PDB entry 2V2F | X-ray diffraction, 1.90 A resolution | chains A and F

[Chain A]
Protein: Penicillin binding protein 1A
Source organism: Streptococcus pneumoniae
Notes: EC 2.4.1.129; fragment: glycosyltrasferase domain, residues 47-70
UniProtKB: Q9RET4 (Q9RET4_STRPN); residue numbers follow UniProt; this construct covers 47-70
Amino-acid sequence (24 residues; row label = number of the first residue in the row):
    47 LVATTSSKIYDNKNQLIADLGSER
Unresolved in the structure: 47-51, 68-70

[Chain F]
Protein: Penicillin binding protein 1A
Source organism: Streptococcus pneumoniae
Notes: EC 3.4.16.4; fragment: transpeptidase domain, glycosyltrasferase domain, residues 264-653
UniProtKB: Q9RET4 (Q9RET4_STRPN); numbering as in UniProt (aligned over 264-653)
Amino-acid sequence (390 residues; each row starts with the number of its first residue):
   264 SASNYPAYMDNYLKEVINQVEQETGYNLLTTGMDVYTNVDQEAQKHLWDI
   314 YNSDQYVSYPDDDLQVASTVVDVSNGKVIAQLGARHQASNVSFGTNQAVE
   364 TNRDWGSAMKPITDYAPAIEYGVYDSTATMVNDIPYNYPGTSTPVYNWDR
   414 AYFGNITLQYALQQSRNVTAVETLNKVGLDRAKTFLNGLGIDYPSMHYAN
   464 AISSNTTESNKQYGASSEKMAAAYAAFANGGIYHKPMYINKVVFSDGSKK
   514 EFSDVGTRAMKETTAYMMTEMMKTVLAYGTGRGAYLPWLAQAGKTGTSNY
   564 TDDEIEKHIKNTGYVAPDEMFVGYTRKYSMAVWTGYSNRLTPIVGDGFLV
   614 AAKVYRSMITYLSEGSNPEDWNIPEGLYRNGEFVFKNGAR
Unresolved in the structure: 264-267, 350-354, 566-576, 630, 652-653
Bound ions: barium ion: Thr364, Ser472, Asn473, Tyr476
Reported in the primary citation:
  - mutagenesis - A371T: decreased growth
  - mutagenesis - A371T/N574T/T575S/G576Q/Y577F: increased catalytic activity
  - conformationally variable residues (loop rearrangement, order/disorder transition): Gln350 to Val354, Val408 to Phe416

[Chain A / chain F interface]
Contacting residue pairs - 32 pairs, chain A then chain F:
  Ser52(A) - Gly295(F)
  Ser52(A) - Met296(F)
  Ser53(A) - Leu291(F)  hydrogen bond (side chain-backbone)
  Ser53(A) - Thr294(F)  hydrogen bond (side chain-backbone)
  Ser53(A) - Gly295(F)
  Ser53(A) - Met296(F)  hydrogen bond (side chain-backbone)
  Lys54(A) - Met296(F)
  Lys54(A) - Asp297(F)
  Lys54(A) - Val298(F)  hydrogen bond (backbone-backbone)
  Ile55(A) - Leu276(F)  hydrophobic
  Ile55(A) - Leu291(F)  hydrophobic
  Ile55(A) - Val298(F)
  Ile55(A) - Thr300(F)
  Tyr56(A) - Val298(F)  hydrogen bond (backbone-backbone)
  Tyr56(A) - Tyr299(F)  hydrophobic
  Tyr56(A) - Thr300(F)  hydrogen bond (backbone-backbone)
  Asp57(A) - Thr300(F)
  Asp57(A) - Val302(F)
  Asp57(A) - Gln304(F)  hydrogen bond
  Asn58(A) - Thr300(F)  hydrogen bond (backbone-backbone)
  Asn58(A) - Asn301(F)
  Asn58(A) - Val302(F)  hydrogen bond (backbone-backbone)
  Asn58(A) - Asp303(F)
  Asn60(A) - Tyr299(F)
  Ile63(A) - Tyr268(F)
  Ile63(A) - Pro269(F)
  Ile63(A) - Val302(F)  hydrophobic
  Ile63(A) - Gln304(F)
  Ala64(A) - Tyr268(F)  hydrophobic
  Leu66(A) - Tyr268(F)  hydrophobic
  Leu66(A) - Leu291(F)  hydrophobic
  Leu66(A) - Leu292(F)  hydrophobic
Interface residues without a listed pair, chain A (12 interface residues in all): Gly67
Interface residues without a listed pair, chain F (19 interface residues in all): Met272, Ile280, Phe356

[Overview]
The interface between chain A and chain F involves 12 residues on one side and 19 on the other, with 9
hydrogen bonds. Among the polar pairs are Ser53(A)-Leu291(F), Ser53(A)-Thr294(F) and Ser53(A)-Met296(F). The
paper reports that A371T of chain F reduces growth; conformational variability at Gln350(F) and Val408(F).
Here chain A is Penicillin binding protein 1A and chain F is Penicillin binding protein 1A, both from
Streptococcus pneumoniae. Entry 2V2F (Crystal structure of PBP1a from drug-resistant strain 5204 from
Streptococcus pneumoniae) was determined by X-ray diffraction.
